PDB entry 1NG9 | X-ray diffraction, 2.60 A resolution | chains E and B of the 4 polymer chains in the assembly

== Chain E ==
Molecule: 30-nt DNA strand
Sequence (30 nucleotides; row label = number of the first residue in the row):
     1 AGCTGCCAGG CACCAGTGTC AGCGTCCTAT
Disordered / not traced: 19-30

== Chain B ==
Name: DNA mismatch repair protein MutS
Source organism: Escherichia coli
UniProt: P23909 (MUTS_ECOLI); residues 1-800 here = UniProt positions 1-800
Amino-acid sequence (800 residues; row label = number of the first residue in the row):
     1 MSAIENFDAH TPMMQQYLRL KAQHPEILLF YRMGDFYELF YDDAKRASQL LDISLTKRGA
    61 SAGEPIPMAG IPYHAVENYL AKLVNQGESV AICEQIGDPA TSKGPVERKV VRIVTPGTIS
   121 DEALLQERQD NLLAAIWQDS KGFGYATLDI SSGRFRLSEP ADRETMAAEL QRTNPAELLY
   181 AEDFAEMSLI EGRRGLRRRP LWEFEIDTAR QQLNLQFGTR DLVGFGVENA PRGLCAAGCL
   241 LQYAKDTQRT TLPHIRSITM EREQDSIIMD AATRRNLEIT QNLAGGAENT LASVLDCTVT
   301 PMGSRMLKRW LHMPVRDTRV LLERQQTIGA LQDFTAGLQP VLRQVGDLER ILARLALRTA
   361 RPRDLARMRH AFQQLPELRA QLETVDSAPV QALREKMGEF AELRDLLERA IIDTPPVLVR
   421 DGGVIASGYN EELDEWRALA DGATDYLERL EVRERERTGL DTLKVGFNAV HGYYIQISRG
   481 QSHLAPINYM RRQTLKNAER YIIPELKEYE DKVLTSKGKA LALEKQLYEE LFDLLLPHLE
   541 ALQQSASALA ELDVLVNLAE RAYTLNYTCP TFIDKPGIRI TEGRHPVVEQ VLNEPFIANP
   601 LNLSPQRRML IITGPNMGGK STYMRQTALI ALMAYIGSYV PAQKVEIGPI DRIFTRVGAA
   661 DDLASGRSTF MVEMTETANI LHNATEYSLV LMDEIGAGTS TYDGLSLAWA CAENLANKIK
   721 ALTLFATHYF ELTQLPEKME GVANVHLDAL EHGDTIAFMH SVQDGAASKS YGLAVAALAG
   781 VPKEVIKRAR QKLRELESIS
Disordered / not traced: 1-8, 57-64, 96-105, 660-667
Differences from the reference sequence: engineered mutation Ala697 (Arg in P23909)
UniProt features mapped onto this chain:
  - binding site (ATP): Gly614 to Ser621
Bound ions: Mg2+: Ser621 (together with ADP)
Small-molecule neighbours: ADP (adenosine-5'-diphosphate): Val588, Leu592, Pro595, Phe596, Ile597, Asn599, Pro615, Asn616, Met617, Gly618, Gly619, Lys620, Ser621, Thr622, His760
What the authors report for this chain:
  - mutagenesis - R697A: abolished binding to ADP
  - mutagenesis - R697A: decreased binding to the 30-nt DNA strand (chain E)
  - catalytic residues: Glu694 (citing earlier work)
  - binding site for ADP: Pro615 to Lys620 (proposed by the authors, not directly observed)
  - mutagenesis - R697A: decreased catalytic activity on AMPPNP

== Chain E / chain B interface ==
Contacting residue pairs - 11 pairs, chain E then chain B:
  DA1(E) - Gln95(B)  hydrogen bond to the phosphate
  DG2(E) - Gly34(B)  phosphate contact
  DG2(E) - Gln95(B)  hydrogen bond to the phosphate
  DT4(E) - Ala469(B)  phosphate contact
  DG5(E) - Asn468(B)  sugar contact
  DG5(E) - Ala469(B)  phosphate contact
  DC6(E) - Asn468(B)  phosphate contact
  DC6(E) - Arg500(B)  salt bridge to the phosphate
  DC7(E) - Leu495(B)  phosphate contact
  DC7(E) - Lys496(B)  hydrogen bond to the phosphate
  DA8(E) - Lys496(B)  phosphate contact
Other interface residues (no listed pair), chain E (8 interface residues in all): DC3
Other interface residues (no listed pair), chain B (10 interface residues in all): Arg32, Val106, Arg108

== In short ==
The interface between chain E and chain B involves 8 residues on one side and 10 on the other; the contacts
include 3 hydrogen bonds and 1 salt bridge. Among the polar pairs are DA1(E)-Gln95(B), DG2(E)-Gln95(B) and
DC7(E)-Lys496(B). Chain B binds ADP. From the paper: the catalytic residue Glu694(B); R697A of chain B
abolishes binding to ADP.
Here chain E is a 30-nt DNA strand and chain B is DNA mismatch repair protein MutS (Escherichia coli). Entry
1NG9 (E.coli MutS R697A: an ATPase-asymmetry mutant) was determined by X-ray diffraction.
